5W3M - chains C and D of the 6 polymer chains in the assembly; structure by electron microscopy, 2.26 A resolution.

== Chain C ==
Name: viral protein 2
From: Human rhinovirus 14
UniProt: P03303 (POLG_HRV14); residues 1-262 here correspond to UniProt positions 70-331 (UniProt number = residue number + 69)
Sequence (262 residues; row label = number of the first residue in the row):
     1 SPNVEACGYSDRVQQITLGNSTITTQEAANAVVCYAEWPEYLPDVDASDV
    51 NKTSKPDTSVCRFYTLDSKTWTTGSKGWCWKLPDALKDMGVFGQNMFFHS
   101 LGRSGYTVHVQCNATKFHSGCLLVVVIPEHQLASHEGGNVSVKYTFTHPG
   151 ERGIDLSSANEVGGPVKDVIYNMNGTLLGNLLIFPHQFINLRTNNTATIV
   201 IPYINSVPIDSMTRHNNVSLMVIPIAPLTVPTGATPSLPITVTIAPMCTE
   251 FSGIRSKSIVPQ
Not modelled in the structure: 1-7
Swiss-Prot annotation at these positions:
  - site: Gln262 (Cleavage)

== Chain D ==
Name: viral protein 4
From: Human rhinovirus 14
UniProt: P03303 (POLG_HRV14); residues 1-68 here correspond to UniProt positions 2-69 (UniProt number = residue number + 1)
Sequence (68 residues; row label = number of the first residue in the row):
     1 GAQVSTQKSGSHENQNILTNGSNQTFTVINYYKDAASTSSAGQSLSMDPS
    51 KFTEPVKDLMLKGAPALN
Not modelled in the structure: 1-31
Swiss-Prot annotation at these positions:
  - site: Asn68 (Cleavage)
  - lipidation: Gly1 (N-myristoyl glycine)

== How chain C and chain D interact ==
Residue-residue contacts - 22 pairs, chain C then chain D:
  Tyr9(C) with Asn68(D)
  Ser10(C) with Asn68(D)
  Asp11(C) with Asp58(D); Ala66(D); Leu67(D); Asn68(D), hydrogen bond (backbone-side chain)
  Arg12(C) with Leu67(D); Asn68(D), hydrogen bond (side chain-backbone)
  Ala28(C) with Leu67(D)
  Ala29(C) with Leu67(D), hydrophobic
  Asn30(C) with Val56(D); Lys57(D); Asp58(D), hydrogen bond (side chain-backbone); Met60(D)
  Ala31(C) with Val56(D); Lys57(D), hydrogen bond (backbone-backbone)
  Val32(C) with Pro55(D)
  Val33(C) with Pro55(D), hydrogen bond (backbone-backbone); Lys57(D)
  Tyr35(C) with Lys51(D); Phe52(D), hydrophobic
  Thr193(C) with Leu67(D)
Also at the interface, not in a pair above, chain C (15 interface residues in all): Gln14, Ala36, Trp38

== Summary ==
15 residues of chain C face 10 of chain D across their interface, with 5 hydrogen bonds. Polar pairs include
Asp11(C)-Asn68(D), Arg12(C)-Asn68(D) and Asn30(C)-Asp58(D).
Chain C is viral protein 2 and chain D is viral protein 4, both from Human rhinovirus 14; the structure,
CryoEM structure of rhinovirus B14 in complex with C5 Fab (33 degrees Celsius, molar ratio 1:1 ..., was
determined by electron microscopy together with 5W3E, 5W3L and 5W3O from the same study.
